Entry 7CYQ (electron microscopy, 2.83 A resolution); this record covers chains A and I of the 9 polymer chains in the assembly.

# Chain A
Name: RNA-directed RNA polymerase
Organism: Severe acute respiratory syndrome coronavirus 2
Notes: EC 2.7.7.48
Reference sequence: P0DTD1 (R1AB_SARS2); residues 1-932 here correspond to UniProt positions 4393-5324 (UniProt number = residue number + 4392)
Amino-acid sequence (942 residues; numbered 1 to 942; the number before each row is that of its first residue):
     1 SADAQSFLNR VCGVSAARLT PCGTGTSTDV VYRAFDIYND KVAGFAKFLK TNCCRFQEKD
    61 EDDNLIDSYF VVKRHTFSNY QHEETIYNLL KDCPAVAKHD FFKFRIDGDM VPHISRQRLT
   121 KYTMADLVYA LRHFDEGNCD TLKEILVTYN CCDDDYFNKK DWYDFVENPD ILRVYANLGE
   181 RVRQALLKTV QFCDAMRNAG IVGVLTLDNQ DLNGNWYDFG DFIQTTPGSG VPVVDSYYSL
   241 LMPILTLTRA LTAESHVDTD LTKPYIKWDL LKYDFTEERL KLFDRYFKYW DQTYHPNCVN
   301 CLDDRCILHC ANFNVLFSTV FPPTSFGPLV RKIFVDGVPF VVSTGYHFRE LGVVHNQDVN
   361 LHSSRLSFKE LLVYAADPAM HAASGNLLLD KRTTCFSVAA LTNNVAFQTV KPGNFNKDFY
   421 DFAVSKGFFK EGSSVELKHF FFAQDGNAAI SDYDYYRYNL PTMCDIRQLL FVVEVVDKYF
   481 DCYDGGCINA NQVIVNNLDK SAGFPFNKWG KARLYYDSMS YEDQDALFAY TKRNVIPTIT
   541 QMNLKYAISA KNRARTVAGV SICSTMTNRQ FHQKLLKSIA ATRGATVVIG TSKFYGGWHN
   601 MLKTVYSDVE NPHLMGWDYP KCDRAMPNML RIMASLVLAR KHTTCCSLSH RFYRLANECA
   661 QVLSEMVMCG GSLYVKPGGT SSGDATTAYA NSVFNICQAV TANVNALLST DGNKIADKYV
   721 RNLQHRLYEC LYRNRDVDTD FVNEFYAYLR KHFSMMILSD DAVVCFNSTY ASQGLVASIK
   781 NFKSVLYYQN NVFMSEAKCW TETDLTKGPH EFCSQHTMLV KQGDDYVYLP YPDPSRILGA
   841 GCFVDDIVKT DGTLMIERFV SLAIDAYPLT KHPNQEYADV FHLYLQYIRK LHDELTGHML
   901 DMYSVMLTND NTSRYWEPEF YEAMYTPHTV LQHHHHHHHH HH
Not modelled in the structure: 1-3, 930-942
Sequence notes: expression tag (933-942)
Ion coordination: Mg2+: Asn209, Asp218 (together with GDP); Zn2+ site 1: His295, Cys301, Cys306, Cys310; Zn2+ site 2: Cys487, His642, Cys645, Cys646
Ligand contacts: GDP: Phe35, Lys50, Asn52, Cys53, Lys73, His75, Arg116, Asp208, Asn209, Tyr217, Asp218
From the paper describing this entry:
  - Mg2+ coordination: Asn209, Asp218

# Chain I
Molecule: Primer
Sequence (33 nucleotides; numbered 1 to 33; the number before each row is that of its first residue):
     1 CAUGCUACGC GGUAGUAGCA UGCUAGGGAG CAG
Not modelled in the structure: 1-8

# Chain A / chain I interface
Pairs across the interface (22):
  Arg513(A) with G27(I), salt bridge to the phosphate
  Ser759(A) with G33(I), hydrogen bond to the phosphate
  Asp760(A) with G33(I), phosphate contact
  Asp761(A) with G33(I), sugar contact
  Cys813(A) with A32(I), phosphate contact; G33(I), phosphate contact
  Ser814(A) with A32(I), hydrogen bond to the phosphate; G33(I), hydrogen bond to the phosphate
  Gln815(A) with A32(I), sugar contact
  Arg836(A) with C31(I), salt bridge to the phosphate; A32(I), salt bridge to the phosphate
  Ala840(A) with C31(I), phosphate contact
  Val848(A) with G30(I), phosphate contact
  Met855(A) with A29(I), sugar contact
  Glu857(A) with G28(I), hydrogen bond to the sugar; A29(I), sugar contact
  Arg858(A) with A29(I), sugar contact; G30(I), salt bridge to the phosphate
  Ser861(A) with G30(I), sugar contact
  Leu862(A) with G30(I), phosphate contact
  Asp865(A) with G30(I), hydrogen bond to the sugar; C31(I), sugar contact
Interface residues without a listed pair, chain A (21 interface residues in all): Asp499, Lys593, Thr687, Ala688, Leu758

# Summary
Chain A and chain I form an interface of 21 and 7 residues respectively, with 5 hydrogen bonds and 4 salt
bridges. Polar pairs include Glu857(A)-G28(I), Asp865(A)-G30(I) and Ser759(A)-G33(I). Chain A binds GDP.
Asn209(A) and Asp218(A) coordinate Mg2+. His295(A), Cys301(A), Cys306(A) and Cys310(A) form the Zn2+ site 1.
From the paper: Mg2+ coordination by Asn209(A) and Asp218(A).
Here chain A is RNA-directed RNA polymerase (Severe acute respiratory syndrome coronavirus 2) and chain I is
Primer. Entry 7CYQ (Cryo-EM structure of an extended SARS-CoV-2 replication and transcription complex reveals
an intermediate state in cap ...) was determined by electron microscopy.
